8DTL - chains A and B of the 4 polymer chains in the assembly; structure by electron microscopy, 5.40 A resolution (low resolution: residue-level contacts below are approximate; hydrogen-bond / salt-bridge calls are withheld).

== Chain A (and B) ==
Molecule: Insulin receptor
From: Mus musculus
Notes: EC 2.7.10.1; chain B of this document is another copy of the same molecule, construct and numbering; everything in this record applies to it too
UniProtKB: P15208 (INSR_MOUSE); residues 1-1345 here correspond to UniProt positions 28-1372 (UniProt number = residue number + 27)
Chain sequence (1345 residues; each row starts with the number of its first residue):
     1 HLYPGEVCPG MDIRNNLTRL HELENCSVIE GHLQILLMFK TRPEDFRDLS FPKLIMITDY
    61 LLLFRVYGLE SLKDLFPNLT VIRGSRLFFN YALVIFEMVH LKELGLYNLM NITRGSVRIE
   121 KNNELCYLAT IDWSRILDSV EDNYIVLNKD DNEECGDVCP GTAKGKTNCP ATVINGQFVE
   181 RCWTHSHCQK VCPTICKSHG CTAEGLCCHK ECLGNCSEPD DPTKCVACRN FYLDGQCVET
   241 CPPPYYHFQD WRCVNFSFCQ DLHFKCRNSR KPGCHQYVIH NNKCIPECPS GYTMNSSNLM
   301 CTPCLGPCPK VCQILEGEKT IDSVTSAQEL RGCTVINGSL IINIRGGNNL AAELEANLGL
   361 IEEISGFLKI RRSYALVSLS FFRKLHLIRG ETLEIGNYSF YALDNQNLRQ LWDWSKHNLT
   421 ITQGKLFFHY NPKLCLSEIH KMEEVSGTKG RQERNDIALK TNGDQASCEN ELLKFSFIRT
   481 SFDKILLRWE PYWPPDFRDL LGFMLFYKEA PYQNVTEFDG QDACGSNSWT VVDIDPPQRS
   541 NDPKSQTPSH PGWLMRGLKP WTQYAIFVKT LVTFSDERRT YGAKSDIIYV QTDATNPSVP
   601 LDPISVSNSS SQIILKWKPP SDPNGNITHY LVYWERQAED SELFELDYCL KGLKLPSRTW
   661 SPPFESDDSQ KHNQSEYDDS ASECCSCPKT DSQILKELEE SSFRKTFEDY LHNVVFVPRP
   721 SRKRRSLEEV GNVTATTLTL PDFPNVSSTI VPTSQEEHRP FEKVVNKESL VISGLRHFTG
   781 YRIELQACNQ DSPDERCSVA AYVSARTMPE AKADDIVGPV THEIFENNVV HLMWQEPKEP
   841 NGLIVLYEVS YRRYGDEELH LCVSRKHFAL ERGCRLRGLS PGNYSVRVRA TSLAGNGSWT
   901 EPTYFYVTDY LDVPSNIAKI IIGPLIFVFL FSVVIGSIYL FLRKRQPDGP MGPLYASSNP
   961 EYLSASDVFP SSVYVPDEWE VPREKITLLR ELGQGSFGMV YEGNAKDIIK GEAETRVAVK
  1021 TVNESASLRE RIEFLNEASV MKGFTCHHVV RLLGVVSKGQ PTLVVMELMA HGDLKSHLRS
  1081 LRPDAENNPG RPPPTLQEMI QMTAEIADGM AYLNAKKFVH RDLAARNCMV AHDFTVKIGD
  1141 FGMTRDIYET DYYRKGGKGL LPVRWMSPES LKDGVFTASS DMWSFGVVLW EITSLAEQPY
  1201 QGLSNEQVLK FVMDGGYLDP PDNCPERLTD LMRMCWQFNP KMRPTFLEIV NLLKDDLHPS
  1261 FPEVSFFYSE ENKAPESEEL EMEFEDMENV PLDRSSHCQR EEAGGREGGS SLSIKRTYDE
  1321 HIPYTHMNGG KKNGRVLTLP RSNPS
Not modelled in the structure: 1-4, 151-167, 174-178, 266-276, 297-298, 459-464, 516-530, 540-548, 659-755, 908-1345
Cystine bridges: Cys8-Cys26, Cys169-Cys188, Cys192-Cys201, Cys196-Cys207, Cys208-Cys216, Cys212-Cys225, Cys228-Cys237, Cys241-Cys253, Cys259-Cys284, Cys288-Cys301, Cys312-Cys333, Cys435-Cys468, Cys649-Cys862, Cys788-Cys797
Reported in the primary citation:
  - mutagenesis - F64A: unchanged signaling with Insulin mimetic peptide S597
  - mutagenesis - R14A, F64A, F96A, R345A, D496K, F497A, E697A: decreased signaling in response to insulin
  - disease-associated variants - R14W, N15K: decreased signaling in response to insulin
  - mutagenesis - F96A: decreased signaling in response to S597
  - mutagenesis - R345A, F497A, E697A: unchanged signaling in response to S597
  - specificity-determining residues: Arg479, Lys484, Arg488 (by similarity / conservation)

== How chain A and chain B interact ==
Contacting residue pairs (20):
  Arg345(A) with Gln465(B); Leu501(B); Leu571(B); Thr573(B); Phe574(B)
  Gly346(A) with Leu571(B)
  Asn348(A) with Asp533(B)
  Arg372(A) with Phe574(B)
  Gln465(A) with Arg345(B)
  Leu501(A) with Asp322(B); Arg345(B)
  Asp533(A) with Asn348(B)
  Leu571(A) with Arg345(B); Gly346(B)
  Thr573(A) with Arg345(B)
  Phe574(A) with Arg345(B); Arg372(B)
  Leu650(A) with Leu650(B); Lys651(B)
  Lys651(A) with Leu650(B)
Also at the interface, not in a pair above, chain A (16 interface residues in all): Asp322, Tyr374, Arg409, Asp576
Also at the interface, not in a pair above, chain B (15 interface residues in all): Tyr374, Arg409

== Overview ==
16 residues of chain A face 15 of chain B across their interface. From the paper: R14A, F64A and F96A of chain
A, among others, reduce signaling in response to insulin; specificity determinants Arg479(A), Lys484(A) and
Arg488(A); 9 substitutions were tested in all.
Both chains are Insulin receptor (Mus musculus). Entry 8DTL (Cryo-EM structure of insulin receptor (IR) bound
with S597 peptide) was determined by electron microscopy together with 8DTM from the same study.
